Entry 6HVY (X-ray diffraction, 2.70 A resolution); this record covers chains H and I of the 28 polymer chains in the assembly.

[Chain H]
Protein: Proteasome subunit beta type-2
From: Saccharomyces cerevisiae (strain ATCC 204508 / S288c)
Notes: EC 3.4.25.1
UniProtKB: P25043 (PSB2_YEAST); residues 1-232 here correspond to UniProt positions 30-261 (UniProt number = residue number + 29)
Amino-acid sequence (232 residues; row label = number of the first residue in the row):
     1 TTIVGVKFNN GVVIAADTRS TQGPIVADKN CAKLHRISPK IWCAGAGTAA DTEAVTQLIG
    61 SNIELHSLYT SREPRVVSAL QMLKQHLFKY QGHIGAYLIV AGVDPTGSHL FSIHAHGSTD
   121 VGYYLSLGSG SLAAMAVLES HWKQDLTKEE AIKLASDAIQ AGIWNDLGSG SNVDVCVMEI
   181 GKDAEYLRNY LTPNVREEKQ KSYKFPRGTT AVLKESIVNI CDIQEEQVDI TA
Unresolved in the structure: 227-232
Covalent attachments: compound GVZ linked to Thr-1; compound GW2 linked to Thr-1
Ligand contacts: GVZ / GW2: Arg-19, Ser-20, Thr-21, Gln-22, Cys-31, Ala-32, Lys-33, His-35, Gly-45, Ala-46, Gly-47, Thr-48, Ala-49, Thr-52, Glu-53, Ser-129, Gly-168, Ser-169
Swiss-Prot annotation at these positions:
  - active site: Thr-1 (Nucleophile)
Reported in the primary citation:
  - binding site for the ligand GVZ: Thr-1
  - catalytic residues: Thr-1

[Chain I]
Protein: Proteasome subunit beta type-3
From: Saccharomyces cerevisiae (strain ATCC 204508 / S288c)
Notes: EC 3.4.25.1
UniProtKB: P25451 (PSB3_YEAST); residues 0-204 here correspond to UniProt positions 1-205 (UniProt number = residue number + 1)
Amino-acid sequence (205 residues; each row starts with the number of its first residue; numbering starts at 0):
     0 MSDPSSINGG IVVAMTGKDC VAIACDLRLG SQSLGVSNKF EKIFHYGHVF LGITGLATDV
    60 TTLNEMFRYK TNLYKLKEER AIEPETFTQL VSSSLYERRF GPYFVGPVVA GINSKSGKPF
   120 IAGFDLIGCI DEAKDFIVSG TASDQLFGMC ESLYEPNLEP EDLFETISQA LLNAADRDAL
   180 SGWGAVVYII KKDEVVKRYL KMRQD
Unresolved in the structure: 0
Ion coordination: Mg2+ site 1: Asp-177, Ser-180; Mg2+ site 2: Asp-204 (shared with 3 residues of chain Y)
Ligand contacts: GVZ / GW2: Asp-124, Leu-125, Ile-126, Cys-128
Swiss-Prot annotation at these positions:
  - modified residue: Ser-30 (Phosphoserine)
  - cross-link: Lys-69 (Glycyl lysine isopeptide (Lys-Gly) (interchain with G-Cter in ubiquitin))

[Chain H / chain I interface]
Contacting residue pairs (60; chain H residue first):
  Ile-25(H) with Asp-143(I); Phe-146(I), hydrophobic
  Val-26(H) with Phe-146(I)
  Ala-27(H) with Asp-130(I)
  Asp-28(H) with Asp-130(I)
  Lys-29(H) with Glu-150(I), salt bridge
  Thr-48(H) with Ile-126(I)
  Ala-49(H) with Cys-128(I), hydrophobic
  Ala-50(H) with Tyr-95(I); Ile-126(I), hydrophobic; Cys-128(I)
  Asp-51(H) with Tyr-95(I), hydrogen bond; Arg-98(I), salt bridge
  Ala-54(H) with Tyr-95(I)
  Tyr-90(H) with Phe-99(I), hydrophobic
  His-93(H) with Arg-98(I), hydrogen bond (backbone-side chain); Phe-99(I)
  Ile-94(H) with Phe-99(I), hydrophobic
  Arg-196(H) with Glu-150(I), salt bridge
  Lys-199(H) with Glu-150(I); Ser-151(I); Tyr-153(I)
  Ser-202(H) with Glu-154(I), hydrogen bond
  Tyr-203(H) with Ser-151(I); Leu-152(I), hydrophobic
  Lys-204(H) with Asp-161(I), salt bridge
  Phe-205(H) with Leu-152(I), hydrophobic; Gln-168(I)
  Arg-207(H) with Glu-160(I), salt bridge; Asp-161(I), salt bridge
  Gly-208(H) with Glu-164(I), hydrogen bond (backbone-side chain)
  Thr-209(H) with Glu-164(I), hydrogen bond (backbone-side chain)
  Thr-210(H) with Glu-164(I), hydrogen bond; Ser-167(I); Gln-168(I), hydrogen bond; Leu-199(I)
  Ala-211(H) with Leu-199(I); Lys-200(I), hydrogen bond (backbone-backbone)
  Val-212(H) with Phe-163(I), hydrophobic; Tyr-198(I)
  Leu-213(H) with Tyr-198(I), hydrogen bond (backbone-backbone); Leu-199(I); Lys-200(I)
  Lys-214(H) with Lys-196(I); Arg-197(I); Tyr-198(I), hydrogen bond (backbone-backbone)
  Glu-215(H) with Lys-196(I); Arg-197(I), salt bridge
  Ser-216(H) with Val-195(I); Lys-196(I), hydrogen bond (backbone-backbone)
  Ile-217(H) with Val-194(I)
  Val-218(H) with His-44(I); Tyr-187(I), hydrophobic; Val-194(I), hydrogen bond (backbone-backbone); Lys-196(I)
  Asn-219(H) with His-44(I)
  Ile-220(H) with Gly-46(I); Phe-49(I), hydrophobic; Val-194(I), hydrophobic
  Asp-222(H) with Lys-74(I), salt bridge
Also at the interface, not in a pair above, chain H (35 interface residues in all): Pro-206
Also at the interface, not in a pair above, chain I (38 interface residues in all): His-47, Asp-124, Glu-131, Leu-157, Glu-158, Thr-165, Leu-171

[In short]
35 residues of chain H face 38 of chain I across their interface; the contacts include 12 hydrogen bonds and 8
salt bridges. Among the polar pairs are Lys-29(H)/Glu-150(I), Asp-51(H)/Arg-98(I) and Arg-196(H)/Glu-150(I).
From the paper: the catalytic residue Thr-1(H); a binding site for the ligand GVZ at Thr-1(H).
Chain H is Proteasome subunit beta type-2 and chain I is Proteasome subunit beta type-3, both from
Saccharomyces cerevisiae (strain ATCC 204508 / S288c); the structure, Yeast 20S proteasome in complex with 5
(7- and 6-membered ring), was determined by X-ray diffraction (same publication as 6HTB, 6HTC, 6HTD, 6HTP,
6HTR, 6HUB and 30 further entries).
